2OJE - chains A and B of the 4 polymer chains in the assembly; structure by X-ray diffraction, 3.00 A resolution.

# Chain A
Molecule: HLA class II histocompatibility antigen, DR alpha chain precursor
Organism: Homo sapiens
Notes: fragment: extracellular domain, residues 27-206
UniProtKB: P01903 (2DRA_HUMAN); residues 2-181 here correspond to UniProt positions 27-206 (UniProt number = residue number + 25)
Amino-acid sequence (180 residues; each row starts with the number of its first residue):
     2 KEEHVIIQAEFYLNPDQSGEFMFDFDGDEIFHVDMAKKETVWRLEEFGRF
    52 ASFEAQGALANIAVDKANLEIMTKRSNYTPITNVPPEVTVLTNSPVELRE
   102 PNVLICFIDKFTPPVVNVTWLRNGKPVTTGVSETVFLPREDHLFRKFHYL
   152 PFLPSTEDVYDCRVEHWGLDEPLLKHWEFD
Construct notes: modified residue (23, 36, 73)
Modified residues: Mse23 (selenomethionine; parent Met); Mse36 (selenomethionine; parent Met); Mse73 (selenomethionine; parent Met)
Swiss-Prot annotation at these positions:
  - region: E179 to D181 (Connecting peptide)
  - site: Q9 (Self- and pathogen-derived peptide antigen), G49 (Self-peptide antigen), F51 (Self- and pathogen-derived peptide antigen), A52 (Self-peptide antigen), S53 (Self- and pathogen-derived peptide antigen), E55 (Pathogen-derived peptide antigen), N62 (Self- and pathogen-derived peptide antigen), N69 (Pathogen-derived peptide antigen), R76 (Self- and pathogen-derived peptide antigen)
  - glycosylation (N-linked (GlcNAc...) asparagine): N78, N118
Disulfide bonds: C107-C163

# Chain B
Molecule: HLA class II histocompatibility antigen, DRB1-1 beta chain precursor
Organism: Homo sapiens
Notes: fragment: extracellular domain, residues 30-219
UniProtKB: P04229 (2B11_HUMAN); residues 1-190 here correspond to UniProt positions 30-219 (UniProt number = residue number + 29)
Amino-acid sequence (190 residues; each row starts with the number of its first residue):
     1 GDTRPRFLWQLKFECHFFNGTERVRLLERCIYNQEESVRFDSDVGEYRAV
    51 TELGRPDAEYWNSQKDLLEQRRAAVDTYCRHNYGVGESFTVQRRVEPKVT
   101 VYPSKTQPLQHHNLLVCSVSGFYPGSIEVRWFRNGQEEKAGVVSTGLIQN
   151 GDWTFQTLVMLETVPRSGEVYTCQVEHPSVTSPLTVEWRA
Disulfide bonds: C15-C79, C117-C173

# Chain A / chain B interface
Residue-residue contacts (119; chain A residue first):
  K2(A) - F18(B)
  E3(A) - H16(B)  salt bridge
  E3(A) - F17(B)
  E3(A) - F18(B)
  E4(A) - F17(B)  hydrogen bond (backbone-backbone)
  E4(A) - N19(B)  hydrogen bond (side chain-backbone)
  E4(A) - G20(B)  hydrogen bond (side chain-backbone)
  H5(A) - C15(B)
  H5(A) - H16(B)
  H5(A) - F17(B)  hydrogen bond (backbone-backbone)
  H5(A) - Y83(B)
  H5(A) - V91(B)
  V6(A) - C15(B)
  V6(A) - H16(B)
  I7(A) - F13(B)
  I7(A) - E14(B)
  I7(A) - C15(B)  hydrogen bond (backbone-backbone)
  I7(A) - F17(B)  hydrophobic
  I7(A) - Y83(B)  hydrophobic
  I8(A) - F13(B)
  I8(A) - E14(B)
  Q9(A) - L11(B)
  Q9(A) - K12(B)
  Q9(A) - F13(B)  hydrogen bond (backbone-backbone)
  Q9(A) - Y78(B)  hydrogen bond
  A10(A) - L11(B)
  E11(A) - Q10(B)
  E11(A) - L11(B)  hydrogen bond (backbone-backbone)
  F12(A) - W9(B)
  F12(A) - Q10(B)
  Y13(A) - F7(B)
  Y13(A) - L8(B)
  Y13(A) - W9(B)  hydrogen bond (backbone-backbone)
  L14(A) - R6(B)
  L14(A) - F7(B)
  L14(A) - L8(B)  hydrophobic
  N15(A) - R6(B)
  N15(A) - F7(B)  hydrogen bond (backbone-backbone)
  P16(A) - R4(B)
  P16(A) - P5(B)
  P16(A) - R6(B)
  D17(A) - R6(B)  salt bridge
  F24(A) - N82(B)
  F26(A) - T90(B)
  F26(A) - V91(B)
  F26(A) - Y123(B)
  F26(A) - W153(B)  hydrophobic
  D27(A) - Q149(B)  hydrogen bond (backbone-side chain)
  G28(A) - Q149(B)
  D29(A) - Y123(B)
  D29(A) - Q149(B)  hydrogen bond
  D29(A) - G151(B)
  D29(A) - W153(B)
  E30(A) - W153(B)  hydrogen bond (backbone-side chain)
  R44(A) - G151(B)  hydrogen bond (side chain-backbone)
  R44(A) - D152(B)
  R44(A) - W153(B)
  L45(A) - R93(B)
  E47(A) - F89(B)
  F48(A) - F89(B)  hydrophobic
  F48(A) - W153(B)
  F51(A) - F89(B)  hydrophobic
  A52(A) - V85(B)  hydrophobic
  D66(A) - W9(B)
  D66(A) - L11(B)
  N69(A) - W9(B)
  L70(A) - F7(B)
  L70(A) - L8(B)
  L70(A) - W9(B)  hydrophobic
  Mse73(A) - W9(B)  hydrophobic
  Mse73(A) - Y32(B)  hydrophobic
  Mse73(A) - S37(B)
  Mse73(A) - L53(B)
  Mse73(A) - D57(B)
  T74(A) - F7(B)
  T74(A) - Y32(B)
  R76(A) - L53(B)  hydrogen bond (side chain-backbone)
  R76(A) - P56(B)
  R76(A) - D57(B)  salt bridge
  S77(A) - Y32(B)  hydrogen bond
  Y79(A) - F7(B)
  T80(A) - F7(B)
  T80(A) - Y32(B)  hydrogen bond (backbone-side chain)
  T80(A) - N33(B)  hydrogen bond (backbone-side chain)
  P81(A) - P5(B)  hydrophobic
  P81(A) - R6(B)
  P81(A) - F7(B)  hydrophobic
  P81(A) - N33(B)
  I82(A) - R6(B)  hydrogen bond (backbone-backbone)
  I82(A) - N33(B)
  V85(A) - Q34(B)
  T93(A) - Q156(B)
  N94(A) - S120(B)
  N94(A) - Q156(B)
  S95(A) - S120(B)
  P96(A) - S118(B)
  I106(A) - N150(B)
  F108(A) - I148(B)  hydrophobic
  F108(A) - Q149(B)
  T113(A) - L8(B)
  P115(A) - L8(B)
  T135(A) - G151(B)
  R140(A) - K12(B)  hydrogen bond (backbone-side chain)
  H143(A) - Q10(B)  hydrogen bond (backbone-side chain)
  H143(A) - K12(B)  hydrogen bond
  H143(A) - R29(B)
  H143(A) - I31(B)
  L144(A) - Q34(B)
  F145(A) - L8(B)  hydrophobic
  F145(A) - Q10(B)
  R146(A) - Q149(B)  hydrogen bond
  F148(A) - Q149(B)
  F148(A) - N150(B)
  F148(A) - G151(B)
  Y150(A) - N150(B)  hydrogen bond (side chain-backbone)
  Y150(A) - G151(B)  hydrogen bond (side chain-backbone)
  Y150(A) - D152(B)
  W168(A) - D2(B)  hydrogen bond (side chain-backbone)
  W168(A) - R6(B)
Other interface residues (no listed pair), chain A (64 interface residues in all): I31, T83, L92, P114, P139, E141, D142
Other interface residues (no listed pair), chain B (49 interface residues in all): E36, T100, Y102, T154

# In short
Chain A and chain B form an interface of 64 and 49 residues respectively, with 26 hydrogen bonds and 3 salt
bridges. Polar pairs include E3(A)-H16(B), D17(A)-R6(B) and R76(A)-D57(B).
Chain A is HLA class II histocompatibility antigen, DR alpha chain precursor and chain B is HLA class II
histocompatibility antigen, DRB1-1 beta chain precursor, both from Homo sapiens; the structure, Mycoplasma
arthritidis-derived mitogen complexed with class II MHC molecule HLA-DR1/HA complex in the presence of EDTA,
was determined by X-ray diffraction.
